PDB entry 9IP2 | electron microscopy, 2.70 A resolution | chains C and D of the 5 polymer chains in the assembly

Chain C (and D):
Protein: Maltose/maltodextrin-binding periplasmic protein, Polymerase cofactor VP35
Organism: Escherichia coli K-12
Notes: chain D of this document is another copy of the same molecule, construct and numbering; everything in this record applies to it too
UniProt: chimeric construct of P0AEX9, P35259: residues -383 to -20 from P0AEX9 (MALE_ECOLI) positions 29-392 (UniProt number = residue number + 412); residues 1-329 from P35259 positions 1-329 (same numbers)
Amino-acid sequence (727 residues; numbered -397 to 329; the number before each row is that of its first residue; numbers below 1 keep their minus sign (Met-397 is residue -397)):
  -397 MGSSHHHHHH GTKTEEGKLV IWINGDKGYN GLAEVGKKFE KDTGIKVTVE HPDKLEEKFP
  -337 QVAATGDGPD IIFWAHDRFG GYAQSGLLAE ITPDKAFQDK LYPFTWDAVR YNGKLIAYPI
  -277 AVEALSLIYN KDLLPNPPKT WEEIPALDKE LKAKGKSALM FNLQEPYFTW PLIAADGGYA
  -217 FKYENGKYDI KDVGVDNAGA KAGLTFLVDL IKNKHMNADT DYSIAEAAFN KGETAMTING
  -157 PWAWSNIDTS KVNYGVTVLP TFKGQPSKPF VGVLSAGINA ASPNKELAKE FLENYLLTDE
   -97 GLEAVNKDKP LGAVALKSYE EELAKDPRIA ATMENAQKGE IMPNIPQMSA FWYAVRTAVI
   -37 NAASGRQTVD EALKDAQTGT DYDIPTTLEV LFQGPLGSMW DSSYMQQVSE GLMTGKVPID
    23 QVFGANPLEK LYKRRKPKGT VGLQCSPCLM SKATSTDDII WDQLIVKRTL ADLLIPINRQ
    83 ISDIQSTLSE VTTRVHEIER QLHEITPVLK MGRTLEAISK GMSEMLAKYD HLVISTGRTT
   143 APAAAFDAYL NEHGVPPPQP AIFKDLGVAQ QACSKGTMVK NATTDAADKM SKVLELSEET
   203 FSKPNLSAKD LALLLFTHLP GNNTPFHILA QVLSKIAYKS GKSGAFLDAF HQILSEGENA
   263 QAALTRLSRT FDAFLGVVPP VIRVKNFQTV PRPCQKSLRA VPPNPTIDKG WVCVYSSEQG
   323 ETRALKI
Unresolved in the structure: -397 to 109, 173-329 (chain D: -397 to 106, 139-329)
Sequence notes: initiating methionine (-397); expression tag (-396 to -384); linker (-19 to 0); conflict Cys296 (Ser in P35259)

Interface between chain C and chain D:
Residue-residue contacts (11; chain C residue first):
  Thr116(C) with Ser121(D)
  Leu117(C) with Leu117(D), hydrophobic
  Ile120(C) with Leu117(D); Ile120(D), hydrophobic; Ser121(D)
  Gly123(C) with Met124(D)
  Met124(C) with Met124(D)
  Glu126(C) with Leu128(D)
  Met127(C) with Met127(D), hydrophobic; Leu128(D), hydrophobic
  Lys130(C) with Tyr131(D)
Also at the interface, not in a pair above, chain C (9 interface residues in all): Leu134
Also at the interface, not in a pair above, chain D (8 interface residues in all): Val135

In short:
9 residues of chain C and 8 residues of chain D are in contact.
Both chains are Maltose/maltodextrin-binding periplasmic protein, Polymerase cofactor VP35 (Escherichia coli
K-12). Entry 9IP2 (Cryo-EM structure of the RNA-dependent RNA polymerase complex from Marburg virus) was
determined by electron microscopy, deposited together with 9IP3 and 9IP4.
